8BC2 - chains A and G of the 10 polymer chains in the assembly; structure by electron microscopy, 2.60 A resolution.

== Chain A (and G) ==
Name: Transaldolase
Organism: Bacillus aryabhattai
Notes: EC 2.2.1.2; chain G of this document is another copy of the same molecule, construct and numbering; everything in this record applies to it too
UniProt: A0A7W3N5X5 (A0A7W3N5X5_9BACI); aligned to UniProt positions 1-218 over residues 1-218 (the alignment contains insertions or deletions, so no single offset holds)
Amino-acid sequence (218 residues; row label = number of the first residue in the row):
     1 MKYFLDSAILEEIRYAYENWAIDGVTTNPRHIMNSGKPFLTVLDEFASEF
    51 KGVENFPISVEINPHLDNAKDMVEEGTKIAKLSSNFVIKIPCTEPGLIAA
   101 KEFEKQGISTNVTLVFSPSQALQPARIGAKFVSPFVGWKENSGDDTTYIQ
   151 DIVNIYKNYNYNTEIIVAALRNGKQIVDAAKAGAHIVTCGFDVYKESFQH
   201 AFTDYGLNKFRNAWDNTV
Curated features (UniProtKB/Swiss-Prot):
  - active site: Lys-89 (Schiff-base intermediate with substrate)

== How chain A and chain G interact ==
Residue-residue contacts - 7 pairs, chain A then chain G:
  His-200(A) / Phe-202(G)
  Ala-201(A) / Ala-201(G)
  Ala-201(A) / Phe-202(G)  hydrophobic
  Ala-201(A) / Tyr-205(G)  hydrophobic
  Phe-202(A) / His-200(G)
  Phe-202(A) / Ala-201(G)  hydrophobic
  Tyr-205(A) / Ala-201(G)  hydrophobic

== Overview ==
Chain A and chain G each contribute 4 residues to their interface. From UniProt: active-site residue Lys-89(A)
on chain A.
Chain A and chain G are both Transaldolase (Bacillus aryabhattai); the structure, Ligand-Free Structure of the
decameric sulfofructose transaldolase BmSF-TAL, was determined by electron microscopy (same publication as
8C4I, 8BC3 and 8BC4).
